4OIQ - chains D and F of the 9 polymer chains in the assembly; structure by X-ray diffraction, 3.62 A resolution.

# Chain D
Molecule: DNA-directed RNA polymerase subunit beta'
Source organism: Thermus thermophilus
Notes: EC 2.7.7.6
Reference sequence: Q8RQE8 (RPOC_THET8); residues 1-1524 here = UniProt positions 1-1524
Amino-acid sequence (1524 residues; row label = number of the first residue in the row):
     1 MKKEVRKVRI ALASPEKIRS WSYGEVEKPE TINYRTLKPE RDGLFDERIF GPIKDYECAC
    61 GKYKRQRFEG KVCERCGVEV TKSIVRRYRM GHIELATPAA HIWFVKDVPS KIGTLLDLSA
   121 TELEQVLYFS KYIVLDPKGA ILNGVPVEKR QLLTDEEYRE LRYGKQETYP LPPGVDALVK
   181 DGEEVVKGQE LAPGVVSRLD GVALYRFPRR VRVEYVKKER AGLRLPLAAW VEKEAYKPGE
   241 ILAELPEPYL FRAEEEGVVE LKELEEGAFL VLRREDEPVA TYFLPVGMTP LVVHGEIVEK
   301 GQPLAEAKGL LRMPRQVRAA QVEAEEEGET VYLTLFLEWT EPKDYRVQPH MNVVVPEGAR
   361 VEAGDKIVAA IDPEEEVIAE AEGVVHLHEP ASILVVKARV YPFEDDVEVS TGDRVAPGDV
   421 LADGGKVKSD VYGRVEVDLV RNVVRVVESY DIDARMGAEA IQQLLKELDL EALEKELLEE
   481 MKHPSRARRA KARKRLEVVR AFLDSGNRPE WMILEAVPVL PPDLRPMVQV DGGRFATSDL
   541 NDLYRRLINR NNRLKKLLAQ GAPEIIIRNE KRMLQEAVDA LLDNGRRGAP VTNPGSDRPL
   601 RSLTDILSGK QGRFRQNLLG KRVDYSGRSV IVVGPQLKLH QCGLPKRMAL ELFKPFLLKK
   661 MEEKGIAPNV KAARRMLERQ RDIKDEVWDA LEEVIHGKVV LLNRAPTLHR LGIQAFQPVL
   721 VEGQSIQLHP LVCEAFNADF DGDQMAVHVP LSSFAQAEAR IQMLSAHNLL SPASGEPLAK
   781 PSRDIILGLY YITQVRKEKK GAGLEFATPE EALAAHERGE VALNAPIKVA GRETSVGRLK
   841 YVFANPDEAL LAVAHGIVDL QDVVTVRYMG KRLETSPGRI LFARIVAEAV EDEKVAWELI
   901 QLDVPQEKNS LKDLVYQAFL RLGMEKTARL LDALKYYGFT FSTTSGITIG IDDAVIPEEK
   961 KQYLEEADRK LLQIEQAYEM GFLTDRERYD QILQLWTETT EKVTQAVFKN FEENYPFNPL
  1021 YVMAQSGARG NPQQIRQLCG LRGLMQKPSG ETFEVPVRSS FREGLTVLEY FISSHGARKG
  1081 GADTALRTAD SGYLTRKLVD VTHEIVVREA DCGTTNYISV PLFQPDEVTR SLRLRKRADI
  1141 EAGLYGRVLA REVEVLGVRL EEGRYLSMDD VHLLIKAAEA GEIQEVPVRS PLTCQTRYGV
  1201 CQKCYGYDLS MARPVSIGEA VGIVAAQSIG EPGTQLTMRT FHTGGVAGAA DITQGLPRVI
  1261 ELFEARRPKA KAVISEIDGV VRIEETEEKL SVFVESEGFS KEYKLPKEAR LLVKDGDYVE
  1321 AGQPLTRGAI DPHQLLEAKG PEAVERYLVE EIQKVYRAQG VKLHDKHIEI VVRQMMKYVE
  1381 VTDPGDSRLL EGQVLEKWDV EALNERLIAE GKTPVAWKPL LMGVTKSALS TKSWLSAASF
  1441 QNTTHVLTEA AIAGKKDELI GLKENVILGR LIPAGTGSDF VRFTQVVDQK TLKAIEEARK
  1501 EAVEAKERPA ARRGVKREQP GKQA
Not modelled in the structure: 1-2, 1239-1251, 1503-1524
Bound ions: Zn2+ site 1: Cys58, Cys60, Cys73, Cys76; Mg2+ site 1: Asp739, Asp741, Asp743; Mg2+ site 2 near Lys840 (its only coordinating residue here); Mg2+ site 3 near Trp897 (its only coordinating residue here); Zn2+ site 2: Cys1112, Cys1194, Cys1201, Cys1204

# Chain F
Molecule: DNA directed RNA polymerase sigma factor A
Source organism: Thermus thermophilus
Reference sequence: Q5SKW1 (Q5SKW1_THET8); residue numbers follow UniProt; this construct covers 1-423
Amino-acid sequence (443 residues; row label = number of the first residue in the row; numbers below 1 keep their minus sign (Met-19 is residue -19)):
   -19 MGSSHHHHHH SSGLVPRGSH MKKSKRKNAQ AQEAQETEVL VQEEAEELPE FPEGEPDPDL
    41 EDPDLTLEDD LLDLPEEGEG LDLEEEEEDL PIPKISTSDP VRQYLHEIGQ VPLLTLEEEV
   101 ELARKVEEGM EAIKKLSEIT GLDPDLIREV VRAKILGSAR VRHIPGLKET LDPKTVEEID
   161 QKLKSLPKEH KRYLHIAREG EAARQHLIEA NLRLVVSIAK KYTGRGLSFL DLIQEGNQGL
   221 IRAVEKFEYK RRFKFSTYAT WWIRQAINRA IADQARTIRI PVHMVETINK LSRTARQLQQ
   281 ELGREPTYEE IAEAMGPGWD AKRVEETLKI AQEPVSLETP IGDEKDSFYG DFIPDEHLPS
   341 PVDAATQSLL SEELEKALSK LSEREAMVLK LRKGLIDGRE HTLEEVGAFF GVTRERIRQI
   401 ENKALRKLKY HESRTRKLRD FLD
Not modelled in the structure: -19 to 77
Differences from the reference sequence: expression tag (-19 to 0)
Bound ions: Mg2+: Ala292, Gly296

# Interface between chain D and chain F
Pairs across the interface - 141 pairs, chain D then chain F:
  Glu30(D) with Arg259(F), salt bridge
  Thr31(D) with Thr257(F), hydrogen bond (side chain-backbone); Ile258(F)
  Ile32(D) with Ile258(F)
  Tyr34(D) with Ile258(F), hydrophobic; Arg259(F); Pro261(F); Met264(F); Ile310(F), hydrophobic
  Ile53(D) with His337(F)
  Arg65(D) with Gly378(F), hydrogen bond (side chain-backbone); Arg379(F); Glu380(F), salt bridge
  Arg67(D) with Asp377(F); Arg379(F)
  Ser83(D) with His337(F), hydrogen bond
  Ile84(D) with Leu338(F), hydrophobic
  Tyr128(D) with Gln83(F)
  Phe129(D) with Gln83(F); Glu87(F)
  Ser130(D) with Gln83(F)
  Arg206(D) with Glu101(F), salt bridge
  Phe207(D) with Glu97(F); Glu98(F); Glu101(F)
  Arg209(D) with Glu97(F), salt bridge
  Pro349(D) with Glu97(F)
  His350(D) with Val100(F); Arg232(F), hydrogen bond
  Asn352(D) with Arg104(F)
  Ile371(D) with Tyr229(F), hydrophobic; Lys230(F); Arg232(F)
  Ala391(D) with Glu97(F)
  Glu404(D) with Lys168(F), hydrogen bond (backbone-side chain)
  Asp406(D) with Leu166(F); Lys168(F); Lys171(F), salt bridge
  Val407(D) with Lys171(F), hydrogen bond (backbone-side chain); His175(F)
  Glu408(D) with Lys164(F), hydrogen bond (backbone-side chain); Lys171(F), salt bridge
  Val409(D) with Lys164(F)
  Ser410(D) with Lys164(F); Leu174(F); His175(F); Arg178(F)
  Thr411(D) with Ile135(F); Arg178(F), hydrogen bond (backbone-side chain)
  Asp413(D) with Lys164(F), salt bridge; Arg178(F), salt bridge
  Arg434(D) with Ile135(F), hydrogen bond (side chain-backbone)
  Val437(D) with His175(F)
  Leu439(D) with Arg172(F)
  Pro526(D) with Leu317(F)
  Val530(D) with Tyr329(F)
  Gly532(D) with Lys309(F)
  Gly533(D) with Lys309(F)
  Arg534(D) with Gln312(F); Glu313(F), hydrogen bond (side chain-backbone)
  Phe535(D) with Pro314(F); Val315(F), hydrogen bond (backbone-backbone)
  Ala536(D) with Val315(F); Leu317(F), hydrophobic
  Thr537(D) with Val315(F), hydrogen bond (backbone-backbone); Ser316(F); Leu317(F), hydrogen bond (backbone-backbone)
  Ser538(D) with Leu317(F); Glu318(F), hydrogen bond
  Asp539(D) with Ser316(F), hydrogen bond; Glu318(F), hydrogen bond (backbone-side chain)
  Asp542(D) with Thr257(F), hydrogen bond
  Arg545(D) with Gln254(F), hydrogen bond (side chain-backbone); Arg256(F), hydrogen bond (side chain-backbone); Thr257(F)
  Asn549(D) with Gln254(F), hydrogen bond
  Arg550(D) with Asp211(F), salt bridge
  Arg553(D) with Asp211(F), salt bridge; Gln214(F); Glu215(F), salt bridge; Gln218(F)
  Lys555(D) with Arg142(F), hydrogen bond (backbone-side chain)
  Lys556(D) with Gln218(F), hydrogen bond
  Leu557(D) with Gln214(F); Gln218(F); Ile221(F), hydrophobic
  Leu558(D) with Arg142(F)
  Ala559(D) with Glu129(F); Arg142(F); Ile144(F)
  Gln560(D) with Arg132(F); Arg184(F), hydrogen bond (backbone-side chain); Arg222(F), hydrogen bond
  Gly561(D) with Arg132(F); Arg140(F); Arg184(F); Gln185(F)
  Ala562(D) with Arg140(F), hydrogen bond (backbone-side chain); Ile221(F), hydrophobic
  Pro563(D) with Arg140(F); Gln185(F); Ile188(F), hydrophobic; Glu189(F)
  Ile565(D) with Tyr84(F), hydrophobic; Glu87(F); Ile88(F), hydrophobic; Glu189(F); Leu192(F), hydrophobic
  Ile566(D) with Ile188(F), hydrophobic; Leu192(F), hydrophobic; Gln214(F); Asn217(F)
  Arg568(D) with Glu87(F), salt bridge
  Asn569(D) with Tyr84(F); Leu210(F); Gln214(F), hydrogen bond
  Glu570(D) with Gln214(F), hydrogen bond
  Arg572(D) with Pro80(F), hydrogen bond (side chain-backbone); Gln83(F); Tyr84(F); Glu87(F), salt bridge
  Met573(D) with Leu210(F), hydrophobic; Asp211(F); Gln214(F)
  Glu576(D) with Pro80(F)
  Arg598(D) with Ser316(F), hydrogen bond; Glu318(F); Pro320(F)
  Arg601(D) with Glu318(F); Phe328(F)
  Gln611(D) with Lys325(F); Asp326(F)
  Asn669(D) with Asp420(F)
  Lys671(D) with Thr346(F); Asp420(F), hydrogen bond (side chain-backbone); Phe421(F); Asp423(F), salt bridge
  Ala672(D) with Asp420(F)
  Arg674(D) with Val342(F); Thr346(F)
  Arg675(D) with Asp420(F), hydrogen bond (side chain-backbone)
Other interface residues (no listed pair), chain D (84 interface residues in all): Asn33, Asp55, Glu156, Arg159, Asp372, Glu375, Gly412, Met527, Val528, Glu564, Ile567, Arg587, Val670
Other interface residues (no listed pair), chain F (86 interface residues in all): Ser78, Gln90, Leu96, Lys134, Leu136, Pro145, Asp160, Glu179, Ser208, Ile213, Ala255, Ile260, Ile333, Leu349

# In short
The interface between chain D and chain F involves 84 residues on one side and 86 on the other; the contacts
include 31 hydrogen bonds and 14 salt bridges. Polar contacts include Glu30(D)-Arg259(F), Arg65(D)-Glu380(F)
and Arg206(D)-Glu101(F).
Here chain D is DNA-directed RNA polymerase subunit beta' and chain F is DNA directed RNA polymerase sigma
factor A, both from Thermus thermophilus. Entry 4OIQ (Crystal structure of Thermus thermophilus transcription
initiation complex soaked with GE23077 and rifampicin) was determined by X-ray diffraction, deposited together
with 4MQ9, 4OIN, 4OIO, 4OIP and 4OIR.
